PDB entry 7XVZ | X-ray diffraction, 2.08 A resolution | chains B and D of the 4 polymer chains in the assembly

# Chain B
Name: Estrogen receptor beta
Organism: Homo sapiens
Notes: fragment: ligand-binding domain
Reference sequence: Q92731 (ESR2_HUMAN); residue numbers follow UniProt; this construct covers 261-500
Sequence (247 residues; row label = number of the first residue in the row):
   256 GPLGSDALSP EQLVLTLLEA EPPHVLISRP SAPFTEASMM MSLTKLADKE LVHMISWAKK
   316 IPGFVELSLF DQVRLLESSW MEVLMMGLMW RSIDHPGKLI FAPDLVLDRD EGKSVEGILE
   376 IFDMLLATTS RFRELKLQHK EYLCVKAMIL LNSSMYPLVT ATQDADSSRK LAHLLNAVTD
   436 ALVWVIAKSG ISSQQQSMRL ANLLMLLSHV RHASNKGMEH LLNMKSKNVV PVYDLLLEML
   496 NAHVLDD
Not modelled in the structure: 256-262, 410-420, 499-502
Construct notes: expression tag (256-260, 501-502); engineered mutation Ser-334 (Cys in Q92731), Ser-369 (Cys in Q92731), Ser-481 (Cys in Q92731)
What the authors report for this chain:
  - binding site for the ligand I1D: Glu-305, Met-340, Arg-346, Phe-377, Leu-380, His-475

# Chain D
Name: SRC peptide
Sequence (13 residues; row label = number of the first residue in the row):
   601 SGSHKLVQLL TTT
Not modelled in the structure: 601-603

# How chain B and chain D interact
Pairs across the interface (12):
  Ile-310(B) with Leu-610(D), hydrophobic
  Lys-314(B) with Leu-609(D), hydrogen bond (side chain-backbone); Leu-610(D), hydrogen bond (side chain-backbone); Thr-613(D), hydrogen bond (side chain-backbone)
  Gln-327(B) with Leu-610(D)
  Val-328(B) with Leu-606(D); Leu-610(D), hydrophobic
  Glu-332(B) with Leu-606(D)
  Glu-493(B) with His-604(D), hydrogen bond (side chain-backbone); Lys-605(D), hydrogen bond (side chain-backbone); Leu-606(D), hydrogen bond (side chain-backbone)
  Met-494(B) with Leu-606(D), hydrophobic
Also at the interface, not in a pair above, chain B (10 interface residues in all): Phe-319, Leu-331, Leu-490
Also at the interface, not in a pair above, chain D (8 interface residues in all): Val-607, Thr-611

# Overview
10 residues of chain B face 8 of chain D across their interface; the contacts include 6 hydrogen bonds. Among
the polar pairs are Lys-314(B)/Leu-609(D), Lys-314(B)/Leu-610(D) and Lys-314(B)/Thr-613(D). The paper reports
a binding site for the ligand I1D at Glu-305(B), Met-340(B) and Arg-346(B) among others.
Here chain B is Estrogen receptor beta (Homo sapiens) and chain D is SRC peptide. Entry 7XVZ (Human Estrogen
Receptor beta Ligand-binding Domain in Complex with
(R)-3-(2-chloro-4-hydroxyphenyl)-2-(4-hydroxyphenyl)propanenitrile) was determined by X-ray diffraction
together with 7XVY, 7XWP, 7XWQ and 7XWR from the same study.
